PDB entry 6HE9 | electron microscopy, 6.35 A resolution (low resolution: residue-level contacts below are approximate; hydrogen-bond / salt-bridge calls are withheld) | chains K and L of the 34 polymer chains in the assembly

[Chain K (and L)]
Name: Proteasome-activating nucleotidase
Source organism: Archaeoglobus fulgidus (strain ATCC 49558 / VC-16 / DSM 4304 / JCM 9628 / NBRC 100126)
Notes: chain L of this document is another copy of the same molecule, construct and numbering; everything in this record applies to it too
UniProt: O28303 (PAN_ARCFU); residues 9-398 here = UniProt positions 9-398
Sequence (390 residues; numbered 9 to 398; the number before each row is that of its first residue):
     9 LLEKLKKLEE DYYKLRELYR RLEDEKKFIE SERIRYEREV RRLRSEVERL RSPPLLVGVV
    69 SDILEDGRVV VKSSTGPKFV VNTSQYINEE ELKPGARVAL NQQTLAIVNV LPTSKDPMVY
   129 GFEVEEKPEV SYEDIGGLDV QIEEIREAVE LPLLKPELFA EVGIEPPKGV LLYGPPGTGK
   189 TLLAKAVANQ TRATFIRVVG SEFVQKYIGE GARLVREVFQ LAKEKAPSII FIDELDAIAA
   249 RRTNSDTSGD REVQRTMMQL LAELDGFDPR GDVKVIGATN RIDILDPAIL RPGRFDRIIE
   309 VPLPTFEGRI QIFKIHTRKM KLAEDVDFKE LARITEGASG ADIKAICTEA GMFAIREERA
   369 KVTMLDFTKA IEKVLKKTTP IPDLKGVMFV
Small-molecule neighbours:
  - ATP (adenosine-5'-triphosphate), molecule 1: Ile-143, Pro-184, Gly-185, Thr-186, Gly-187, Lys-188, Thr-189, Leu-190, Glu-242, Asn-288, Ile-320, His-324, Gly-348, Ala-349, Lys-352
  - ATP, molecule 2: Lys-176, Leu-269, Ala-270, Asp-273, Arg-299, Gly-301, Arg-302
Swiss-Prot annotation at these positions:
  - region: Met-396 to Val-398 (Docks into pockets in the proteasome alpha-ring to cause gate opening)
  - binding site (ATP): Gly-185 to Leu-190, His-324

[Interface between chain K and chain L]
Pairs across the interface (114; chain K residue first):
  Arg-59(K) with Arg-76(L)
  Ser-60(K) with Asn-90(L)
  Pro-61(K) with Arg-76(L); Val-88(L); Val-89(L); Asn-90(L); Thr-112(L); Leu-113(L)
  Pro-62(K) with Leu-113(L)
  Leu-63(K) with Arg-76(L); Phe-87(L); Val-88(L); Leu-113(L)
  Leu-64(K) with Pro-85(L)
  Val-65(K) with Lys-86(L); Phe-87(L); Val-88(L)
  Ser-82(K) with Pro-85(L); Lys-86(L)
  Arg-105(K) with Ser-69(L); Asp-70(L); Val-78(L); Lys-86(L)
  Ala-107(K) with Val-88(L)
  Gln-110(K) with Phe-87(L); Leu-113(L)
  Asn-117(K) with Arg-76(L)
  Asp-124(K) with Ser-69(L)
  Pro-125(K) with Ser-69(L)
  Val-127(K) with Pro-102(L)
  Tyr-128(K) with Lys-101(L); Pro-102(L)
  Glu-131(K) with Asp-276(L)
  Pro-184(K) with Ala-296(L); Arg-299(L)
  Gly-185(K) with Arg-299(L)
  Thr-189(K) with Gly-274(L)
  Lys-193(K) with Phe-275(L)
  Phe-203(K) with Phe-275(L)
  Arg-205(K) with Phe-275(L)
  Val-207(K) with Gln-267(L); Ala-270(L)
  Ser-209(K) with Ala-220(L); Arg-263(L); Met-266(L); Gln-267(L)
  Glu-210(K) with Arg-224(L); Gln-267(L)
  Val-212(K) with Ile-216(L); Gly-217(L)
  Gln-213(K) with Ile-216(L); Gly-217(L); Arg-221(L); Arg-224(L)
  Lys-214(K) with Ile-216(L)
  Asp-241(K) with Gly-274(L)
  Glu-242(K) with Met-266(L)
  Asp-244(K) with Arg-250(L); Arg-259(L); Gln-262(L)
  Ala-245(K) with Arg-263(L)
  Ala-247(K) with Arg-259(L)
  Ala-248(K) with Arg-259(L)
  Arg-250(K) with Asn-252(L); Thr-255(L); Arg-259(L)
  Asn-252(K) with Thr-255(L)
  Thr-255(K) with Ser-256(L)
  Ser-256(K) with Ile-216(L); Ser-256(L)
  Gly-257(K) with Ile-216(L); Ser-256(L); Arg-259(L)
  Asp-258(K) with Thr-255(L); Arg-259(L)
  Val-261(K) with Arg-263(L)
  Asn-288(K) with Arg-250(L)
  Ile-292(K) with Arg-250(L); Arg-259(L); Gln-262(L)
  Lys-327(K) with Gly-171(L)
  Met-328(K) with Val-170(L); Gly-171(L); Ile-172(L)
  Lys-329(K) with Ala-168(L); Glu-169(L); Val-170(L); Gly-171(L)
  Ala-349(K) with Arg-299(L); Pro-300(L)
  Asp-350(K) with Pro-300(L)
  Lys-352(K) with Gly-301(L); Asp-304(L)
  Ala-353(K) with Asp-304(L)
  Thr-356(K) with Glu-173(L); Asp-304(L)
  Glu-357(K) with Asp-304(L); Arg-305(L)
  Gly-359(K) with Val-170(L); Ile-172(L)
  Met-360(K) with Glu-155(L); Phe-167(L); Pro-175(L); Arg-305(L)
  Ile-363(K) with Leu-166(L)
  Arg-364(K) with Glu-155(L); Arg-305(L)
  Ala-368(K) with Glu-169(L); Val-170(L)
  Val-370(K) with Val-170(L)
  Lys-381(K) with Arg-305(L)
  Lys-385(K) with Glu-152(L); Ile-306(L)
  Thr-386(K) with Pro-300(L)
Other interface residues (no listed pair), chain K (73 interface residues in all): Thr-83, Leu-119, Pro-120, Glu-134, Pro-136, Phe-211, Lys-233, Arg-249, Cys-355, Ala-362, Val-382
Other interface residues (no listed pair), chain L (57 interface residues in all): Leu-72, Glu-73, Glu-218, Asp-258, Leu-269, Asp-273, Pro-295

[Summary]
73 residues of chain K and 57 residues of chain L are in contact. Bound to chain K: ATP. From UniProt: 7
ATP-binding residues on chain K.
Chain K and chain L are both Proteasome-activating nucleotidase (Archaeoglobus fulgidus (strain ATCC 49558 /
VC-16 / DSM 4304 / JCM 9628 / NBRC 100126)); the structure, PAN-proteasome in state 2, was determined by
electron microscopy (same publication as 6HE5, 6HE7, 6HE8, 6HEA, 6HEC and 6HED).
